4YDH - chains A and C of the 4 polymer chains in the assembly; structure by X-ray diffraction, 3.80 A resolution.

[Chain A (and C)]
Protein: Formin-like protein 1
Source organism: Homo sapiens
Notes: chain C of this document is another copy of the same molecule, construct and numbering; everything in this record applies to it too
Reference sequence: O95466 (FMNL_HUMAN); residue numbers follow UniProt; this construct covers 1-165, 193-458
Chain sequence (433 residues; numbered -1 to 458; 27 numbers in that range are skipped by the numbering (no residue carries them; nothing is unmodelled there); the number before each row is that of its first residue; numbers below 1 keep their minus sign (Gly-1 is residue -1)):
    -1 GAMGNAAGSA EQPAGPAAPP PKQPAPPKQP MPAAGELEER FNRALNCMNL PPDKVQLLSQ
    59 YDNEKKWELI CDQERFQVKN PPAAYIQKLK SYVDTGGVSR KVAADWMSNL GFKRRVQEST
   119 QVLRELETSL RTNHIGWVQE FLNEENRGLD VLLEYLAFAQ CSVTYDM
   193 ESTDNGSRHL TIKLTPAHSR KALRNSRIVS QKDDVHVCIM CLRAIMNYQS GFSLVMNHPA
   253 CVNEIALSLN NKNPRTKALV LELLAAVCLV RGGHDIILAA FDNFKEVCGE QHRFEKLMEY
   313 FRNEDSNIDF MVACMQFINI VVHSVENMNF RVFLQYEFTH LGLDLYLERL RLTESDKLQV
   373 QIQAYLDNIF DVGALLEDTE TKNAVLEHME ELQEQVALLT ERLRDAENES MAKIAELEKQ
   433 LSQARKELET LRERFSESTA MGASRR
Unresolved in the structure: -1 to 30, 93-109, 193-210, 423-458 (chain C: -1 to 30, 93-109, 193-212, 423-458)
Construct notes: expression tag (-1 to 0); conflict Ala455 (Pro in O95466)
Curated features (UniProtKB/Swiss-Prot):
  - modified residue: Ser7 (Phosphoserine)
  - lipidation: Gly2 (N-myristoyl glycine)
From the paper describing this entry:
  - self-association interface (contacts with another copy of this molecule); pairs are residue here / residue on that copy: Asn341-Phe382, Asn341-Val384, Val384, Val384

[How chain A and chain C interact]
Contacting residue pairs (24):
  Met340(A) - Val384(C)
  Met340(A) - Leu388(C)  hydrophobic
  Asn341(A) - Val344(C)
  Asn341(A) - Gln347(C)
  Asn341(A) - Tyr348(C)
  Asn341(A) - Phe382(C)
  Asn341(A) - Asp383(C)
  Asn341(A) - Val384(C)
  Phe342(A) - Tyr348(C)
  Val344(A) - Asn341(C)
  Val344(A) - Val344(C)  hydrophobic
  Phe345(A) - Phe345(C)
  Phe345(A) - Tyr348(C)  hydrophobic
  Gln347(A) - Asn341(C)
  Tyr348(A) - Phe342(C)
  Tyr348(A) - Phe345(C)  hydrophobic
  Phe382(A) - Asn341(C)  hydrogen bond (backbone-side chain)
  Phe382(A) - Leu388(C)  hydrophobic
  Val384(A) - Met340(C)
  Val384(A) - Asn341(C)  hydrogen bond (backbone-side chain)
  Val384(A) - Phe382(C)  hydrophobic
  Leu387(A) - Leu388(C)  hydrophobic
  Leu388(A) - Phe382(C)  hydrophobic
  Thr391(A) - Asp390(C)
Interface residues without a listed pair, chain A (17 interface residues in all): Asn339, Glu349, Asp383, Gly385, Leu404
Interface residues without a listed pair, chain C (18 interface residues in all): Asn339, Glu349, Gly385, Leu387, Thr391, Leu404

[In short]
Chain A and chain C form an interface of 17 and 18 residues respectively, with 2 hydrogen bonds. Polar pairs
include Phe382(A)-Asn341(C) and Val384(A)-Asn341(C). The paper reports a self-association interface involving
Asn341(A), Phe382(A) and Val384(A).
Both chains are Formin-like protein 1 (Homo sapiens). Entry 4YDH (The structure of human FMNL1 N-terminal
domains bound to Cdc42) was determined by X-ray diffraction, deposited together with 4YC7.
